PDB entry 6FVX | electron microscopy, 4.90 A resolution (low resolution: residue-level contacts below are approximate; hydrogen-bond / salt-bridge calls are withheld) | chains I and J of the 47 polymer chains in the assembly

[Chain I]
Name: 26S proteasome regulatory subunit 4 homolog
From: Saccharomyces cerevisiae (strain ATCC 204508 / S288c)
UniProtKB: P40327 (PRS4_YEAST); numbering as in UniProt (aligned over 53-437)
Sequence (385 residues; numbered 53 to 437; the number before each row is that of its first residue):
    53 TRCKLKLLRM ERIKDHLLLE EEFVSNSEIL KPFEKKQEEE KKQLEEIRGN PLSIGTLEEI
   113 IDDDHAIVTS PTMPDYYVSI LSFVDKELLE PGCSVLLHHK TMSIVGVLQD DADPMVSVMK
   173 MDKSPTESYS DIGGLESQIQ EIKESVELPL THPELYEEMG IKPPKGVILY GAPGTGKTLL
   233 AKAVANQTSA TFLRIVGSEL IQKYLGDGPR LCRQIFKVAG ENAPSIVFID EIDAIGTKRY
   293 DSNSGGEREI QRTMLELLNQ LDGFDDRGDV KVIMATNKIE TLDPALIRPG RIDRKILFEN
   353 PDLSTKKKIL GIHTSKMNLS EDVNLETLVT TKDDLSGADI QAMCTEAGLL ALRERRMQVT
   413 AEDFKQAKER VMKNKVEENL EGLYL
Bound ions: Mg2+: Thr230 (together with ATP)
Small-molecule neighbours:
  - ATP (adenosine-5'-triphosphate), molecule 1: Glu179, Asp183, Ile184, Gly185, Gly186, Leu187, Ala224, Pro225, Gly226, Thr227, Gly228, Lys229, Thr230, Leu231, Glu283, Asn329, Ile361, Ile364, His365, Gly389, Ala390, Gln393
  - ATP, molecule 2: Lys214, Leu310, Asp314, Arg340, Arg343
What the authors report for this chain:
  - mutagenesis - R407C: unchanged growth

[Chain J]
Name: 26S proteasome regulatory subunit 8 homolog
From: Saccharomyces cerevisiae (strain ATCC 204508 / S288c)
UniProtKB: Q01939 (PRS8_YEAST); residue numbers follow UniProt; this construct covers 1-405
Sequence (405 residues; row label = number of the first residue in the row):
     1 MTAAVTSSNI VLETHESGIK PYFEQKIQET ELKIRSKTEN VRRLEAQRNA LNDKVRFIKD
    61 ELRLLQEPGS YVGEVIKIVS DKKVLVKVQP EGKYIVDVAK DINVKDLKAS QRVCLRSDSY
   121 MLHKVLENKA DPLVSLMMVE KVPDSTYDMV GGLTKQIKEI KEVIELPVKH PELFESLGIA
   181 QPKGVILYGP PGTGKTLLAR AVAHHTDCKF IRVSGAELVQ KYIGEGSRMV RELFVMAREH
   241 APSIIFMDEI DSIGSTRVEG SGGGDSEVQR TMLELLNQLD GFETSKNIKI IMATNRLDIL
   301 DPALLRPGRI DRKIEFPPPS VAARAEILRI HSRKMNLTRG INLRKVAEKM NGCSGADVKG
   361 VCTEAGMYAL RERRIHVTQE DFELAVGKVM NKNQETAISV AKLFK
Bound ions: Mg2+: Thr196 (together with ADP)
Small-molecule neighbours: ADP (adenosine-5'-diphosphate): Pro143, Met149, Leu153, Gly192, Thr193, Gly194, Lys195, Thr196, Leu197, Arg200, Ile327, His331, Gly355, Ala356, Lys359

[How chain I and chain J interact]
Pairs across the interface (101; chain I residue first):
  Lys93(I) - Asp81(J)
  Glu97(I) - Lys83(J)
  Asn102(I) - Lys83(J)
  Asn102(I) - Asp97(J)
  Pro103(I) - Val96(J)
  Pro103(I) - Ser119(J)
  Pro103(I) - Tyr120(J)
  Leu104(I) - Tyr94(J)
  Leu104(I) - Ile95(J)
  Ser105(I) - Tyr94(J)
  Ile106(I) - Lys93(J)
  Ile106(I) - Ile95(J)
  Thr124(I) - Gly92(J)
  Thr124(I) - Tyr94(J)
  Gln161(I) - Lys77(J)
  Asp163(I) - Lys77(J)
  Met167(I) - Arg228(J)
  Ser169(I) - Arg231(J)
  Val170(I) - Arg231(J)
  Lys172(I) - Arg231(J)
  Met173(I) - Arg231(J)
  Met173(I) - Gln278(J)
  Asp174(I) - Arg231(J)
  Asp174(I) - Leu279(J)
  Lys175(I) - Gln278(J)
  Lys175(I) - Leu279(J)
  Ser176(I) - Gln278(J)
  Ser176(I) - Leu279(J)
  Pro177(I) - Gln278(J)
  Gly226(I) - Arg306(J)
  Lys234(I) - Asn277(J)
  Phe244(I) - Gln278(J)
  Arg246(I) - Glu274(J)
  Arg246(I) - Gln278(J)
  Val248(I) - Thr271(J)
  Ser250(I) - Glu267(J)
  Ser250(I) - Arg270(J)
  Ser250(I) - Thr271(J)
  Glu251(I) - Ser227(J)
  Glu251(I) - Arg228(J)
  Glu251(I) - Thr271(J)
  Ile253(I) - Ser227(J)
  Ile253(I) - Glu267(J)
  Gln254(I) - Glu225(J)
  Gln254(I) - Ser227(J)
  Gln254(I) - Arg228(J)
  Lys255(I) - Gly215(J)
  Lys255(I) - Glu217(J)
  Lys255(I) - Glu225(J)
  Tyr256(I) - Glu225(J)
  Asp259(I) - Arg228(J)
  Leu263(I) - Arg228(J)
  Gln266(I) - Arg228(J)
  Asp282(I) - Glu274(J)
  Glu283(I) - Arg270(J)
  Ala286(I) - Arg270(J)
  Lys290(I) - Arg270(J)
  Lys290(I) - Asp301(J)
  Arg291(I) - Gly260(J)
  Arg291(I) - Ser261(J)
  Arg291(I) - Glu267(J)
  Tyr292(I) - Ser227(J)
  Tyr292(I) - Thr256(J)
  Tyr292(I) - Arg257(J)
  Tyr292(I) - Gly260(J)
  Tyr292(I) - Gly264(J)
  Tyr292(I) - Glu267(J)
  Asp293(I) - Thr256(J)
  Asp293(I) - Arg257(J)
  Ser294(I) - Thr256(J)
  Ser294(I) - Glu259(J)
  Asn295(I) - Glu259(J)
  Lys368(I) - Gly178(J)
  Met369(I) - Leu177(J)
  Met369(I) - Gly178(J)
  Asn370(I) - Leu177(J)
  Ala390(I) - Arg306(J)
  Ala390(I) - Pro307(J)
  Ala394(I) - Gly308(J)
  Thr397(I) - Ile179(J)
  Thr397(I) - Asp311(J)
  Glu398(I) - Asp311(J)
  Leu401(I) - Asp311(J)
  Ala403(I) - Leu177(J)
  Leu404(I) - Glu162(J)
  Leu404(I) - Leu166(J)
  Leu404(I) - Leu173(J)
  Leu404(I) - Phe174(J)
  Arg405(I) - Glu162(J)
  Arg405(I) - Arg312(J)
  Arg407(I) - Lys158(J)
  Arg407(I) - Glu162(J)
  Arg407(I) - Leu166(J)
  Arg408(I) - Leu173(J)
  Arg408(I) - Leu177(J)
  Met409(I) - Leu173(J)
  Met409(I) - Ser176(J)
  Met409(I) - Leu177(J)
  Gln410(I) - Leu177(J)
  Val411(I) - Leu177(J)
  Asn426(I) - Lys313(J)
Other interface residues (no listed pair), chain I (70 interface residues in all): Arg100, Gly101, Leu148, Ala164, Thr178, Thr230, Asp285, Thr289, Gln393, Cys396, Gly400
Other interface residues (no listed pair), chain J (55 interface residues in all): Leu85, Lys161, Glu175, Ala180, Gly226, Val230, Val268, Leu275, Asp280

[Summary]
70 residues of chain I and 55 residues of chain J are in contact. Bound to chain I: ATP. Ligands of chain J:
ADP. From the paper: R407C of chain I leaves growth unchanged.
Chain I is 26S proteasome regulatory subunit 4 homolog and chain J is 26S proteasome regulatory subunit 8
homolog, both from Saccharomyces cerevisiae (strain ATCC 204508 / S288c); the structure, 26S proteasome, s5
state, was determined by electron microscopy together with 6FVW, 6FVT, 6FVU, 6FVV and 6FVY from the same
study.
